1KC3 - chain A; structure by X-ray diffraction, 2.70 A resolution.

# Chain A
Name: dTDP-glucose oxidoreductase
From: Salmonella typhimurium
Notes: EC 1.1.1.133
UniProtKB: P26392 (RFBD_SALTY); numbering as in UniProt (aligned over 1-299)
Chain sequence (299 residues; numbered 1 to 299; the number before each row is that of its first residue):
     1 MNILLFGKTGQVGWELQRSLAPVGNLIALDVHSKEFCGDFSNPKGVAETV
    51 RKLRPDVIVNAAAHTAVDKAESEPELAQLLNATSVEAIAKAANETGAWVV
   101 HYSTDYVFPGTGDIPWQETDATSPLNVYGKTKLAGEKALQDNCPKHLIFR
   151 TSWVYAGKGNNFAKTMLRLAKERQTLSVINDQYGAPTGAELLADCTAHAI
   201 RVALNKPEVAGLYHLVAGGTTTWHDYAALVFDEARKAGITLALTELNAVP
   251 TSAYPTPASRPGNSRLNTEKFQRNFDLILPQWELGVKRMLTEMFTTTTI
Unresolved in the structure: 299
Residues lining bound ligands:
  - NADPH (NDP; NADPH dihydro-nicotinamide-adenine-dinucleotide phosphate): G7, T9, G10, Q11, V12, G13, V31, G38, D39, F40, S41, N60, A61, A62, A63, T65, L80, Y102, S103, T104, Y128, K132, T151, S152, W153, V154
  - 2'-deoxy-thymidine-beta-L-rhamnose (TRH): T65, V67, T104, D105, Y106, Y128, T151, S152, W153, V154, F162, S177, V178, I179, Q182, W223, R260
Curated features (UniProtKB/Swiss-Prot):
  - active site: Y128 (Proton donor/acceptor)
  - binding site (NADH): G10 to V12, D30, D39, F40, A63 to T65, Y128, K132
  - binding site (NADPH): Q11, V12, D39, F40, A63 to T65, Y102, Y128, K132
  - binding site (dTDP-beta-L-rhamnose): T104, D105, W153
  - site: T104 (Could provide a fine-tuning to achieve optimal pKa matching between active site and substrate)
  - mutagenesis: V67 (V67A: Significantly reduces enzyme activity), D68 (D68A: Slightly reduces enzyme activity), T104 (T104A: Loss of activity), Y128 (Y128F: Loss of activity), W153 (W153A: Loss of activity)

# Summary
Bound to chain A: NADPH and 2'-deoxy-thymidine-beta-L-rhamnose. From UniProt: active-site residue Y128, 11
NADH-binding residues, 10 NADPH-binding residues and 3 dTDP-beta-L-rhamnose-binding residues.
Chain A is dTDP-glucose oxidoreductase (Salmonella typhimurium); the structure, Crystal structure of
dTDP-6-deoxy-L-lyxo-4-hexulose reductase (RmlD) in complex with NADPH and dTDP-L-rhamnose, was determined by
X-ray diffraction, deposited together with 1N2S, 1KBZ and 1KC1.
